5KFJ - chains A and P of the 3 polymer chains in the assembly; structure by X-ray diffraction, 1.70 A resolution.

[Chain A]
Protein: DNA polymerase eta
Source organism: Homo sapiens
Notes: EC 2.7.7.7
Reference sequence: Q9Y253 (POLH_HUMAN); residue numbers follow UniProt; this construct covers 1-432
Chain sequence (435 residues; numbered -2 to 432; the number before each row is that of its first residue; numbers below 1 keep their minus sign (Gly-2 is residue -2)):
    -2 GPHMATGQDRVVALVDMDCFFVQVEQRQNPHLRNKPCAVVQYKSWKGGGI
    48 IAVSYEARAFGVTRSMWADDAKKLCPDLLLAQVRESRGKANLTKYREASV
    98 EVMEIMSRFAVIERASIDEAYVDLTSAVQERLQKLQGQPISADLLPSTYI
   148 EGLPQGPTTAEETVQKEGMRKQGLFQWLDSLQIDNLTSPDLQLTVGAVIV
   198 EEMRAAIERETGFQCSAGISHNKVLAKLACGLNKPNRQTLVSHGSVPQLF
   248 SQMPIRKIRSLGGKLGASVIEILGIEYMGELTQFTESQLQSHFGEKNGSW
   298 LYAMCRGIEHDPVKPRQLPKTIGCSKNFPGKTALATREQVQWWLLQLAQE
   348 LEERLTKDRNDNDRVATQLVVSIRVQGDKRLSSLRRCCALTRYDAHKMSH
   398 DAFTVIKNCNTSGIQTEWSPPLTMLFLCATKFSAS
Unresolved in the structure: 155-159
Construct notes: expression tag (-2 to 0)
Curated features (UniProtKB/Swiss-Prot):
  - binding site (Mg(2+)): Asp13, Met14, Asp115, Glu116
  - binding site (Mn(2+)): Asp13, Met14, Asp115, Glu116
  - binding site (a 2'-deoxyribonucleoside 5'-triphosphate): Arg61
  - natural variant: Val37 (deletion: In XPV), Leu75 (deletion: In XPV), Arg93 (R93P: In XPV), Arg111 (R111H: In XPV), Thr122 (T122P: In XPV), Gly153 (G153D: In a breast cancer sample), Thr191 (T191P: In XPV), Gly263 (G263V: In XPV), Val266 (V266D: In XPV), Gly295 (G295R: In XPV), Arg361 (R361S: In XPV)
  - mutagenesis: Tyr52 (Y52A/F: Reduces DNA polymerase activity; Y52E: Reduces DNA polymerase activity. Increases fidelity of replication and reduces translesion bypass), Arg61 (R61A: Reduces enzymatic activity by two-thirds), Ser62 (S62G: Increased DNA polymerase activity and translesion bypass compared to wild-type), Ala68 (A68S/V: Severe reduction in thymine dimer translesion bypass), Asn324 to Pro326 (Reduces binding to chromatin and to monoubiquitinated PCNA. Abolishes binding to monoubiquitinated PCNA; when associated with 705-E--H-713 Del)
Bound ions: Mn2+ site 1: Asp13, Asp115, Glu116 (together with 2'-deoxyadenosine 5'-triphosphate) (shared with DT8(P), DA9(P) of chain P); Ca2+: Asp13, Met14, Asp115 (together with 2'-deoxyadenosine 5'-triphosphate); Mn2+ site 2: Asp13, Met14, Asp115 (together with diphosphate) (shared with DA9(P) of chain P)
Ligand contacts:
  - : Asp13, Met14, Cys16, Asp115, Lys231
  - diphosphate / 2'-deoxyadenosine 5'-triphosphate: Asp13, Met14, Asp15, Cys16, Phe17, Phe18, Ile48, Ala49, Tyr52, Arg55, Arg61, Ile114, Asp115, Glu116, Lys231

[Chain P]
Molecule: 9-nt DNA strand
Sequence (9 nucleotides; numbered 1 to 9; the number before each row is that of its first residue):
     1 AGCGTCATA
Bound ions: Mn2+ site 1: DT8, DA9 (together with 2'-deoxyadenosine 5'-triphosphate) (shared with Asp13(A), Asp115(A), Glu116(A) of chain A); Mn2+ site 2: DA9 (together with diphosphate) (shared with Asp13(A), Met14(A), Asp115(A) of chain A)

[Chain A / chain P interface]
Contacting residue pairs (31; chain A residue first):
  Asp13(A) - DA9(P)  phosphate contact
  Phe17(A) - DA9(P)  hydrogen bond to the phosphate
  Phe18(A) - DA9(P)  hydrogen bond to the phosphate
  Ile48(A) - DA9(P)  sugar contact
  Ala49(A) - DA9(P)  phosphate contact
  Arg61(A) - DT8(P)  base contact
  Arg61(A) - DA9(P)  hydrogen bond to the base
  Ser113(A) - DT8(P)  hydrogen bond to the phosphate
  Ile114(A) - DA9(P)  sugar contact
  Asp115(A) - DT8(P)  phosphate contact
  Asp115(A) - DA9(P)  phosphate contact
  Glu116(A) - DT8(P)  phosphate contact
  Lys224(A) - DA7(P)  phosphate contact
  Lys224(A) - DT8(P)  salt bridge to the phosphate
  Ile255(A) - DA7(P)  phosphate contact
  Arg256(A) - DA7(P)  phosphate contact
  Ser257(A) - DC6(P)  phosphate contact
  Ser257(A) - DA7(P)  hydrogen bond to the phosphate
  Leu258(A) - DA7(P)  hydrogen bond to the phosphate
  Gly259(A) - DA7(P)  hydrogen bond to the phosphate
  Gly260(A) - DC6(P)  phosphate contact
  Gly260(A) - DA7(P)  phosphate contact
  Lys261(A) - DT5(P)  salt bridge to the phosphate
  Lys261(A) - DC6(P)  hydrogen bond to the phosphate
  Leu262(A) - DC6(P)  hydrogen bond to the phosphate
  Arg377(A) - DG4(P)  salt bridge to the phosphate
  Leu381(A) - DC3(P)  phosphate contact
  Arg382(A) - DG2(P)  hydrogen bond to the base
  Arg382(A) - DC3(P)  hydrogen bond to the phosphate
  Arg383(A) - DG2(P)  phosphate contact
  Cys384(A) - DG2(P)  hydrogen bond to the phosphate
Also at the interface, not in a pair above, chain A (27 interface residues in all): Cys16, Ser379, Ser380
Also at the interface, not in a pair above, chain P (9 interface residues in all): DA1

[Overview]
27 residues of chain A face 9 of chain P across their interface, with 12 hydrogen bonds and 3 salt bridges.
Polar pairs include Arg61(A)-DA9(P), Arg382(A)-DG2(P) and Phe17(A)-DA9(P). Ligands of chain A: compounds CA/MN
and diphosphate / 2'-deoxyadenosine 5'-triphosphate.
Here chain A is DNA polymerase eta (Homo sapiens) and chain P is a 9-nt DNA strand. Entry 5KFJ (Human DNA
polymerase eta-DNA ternary complex: reaction with 10 mM Mn2+ for 180s) was determined by X-ray diffraction
(same publication as 5KFA, 5KFB, 5KFC, 5KFD, 5KFE, 5KFF and 28 further entries).
